Entry 4MJ0 (X-ray diffraction, 1.70 A resolution); this record covers chains A and B of the 5 polymer chains in the assembly.

== Chain A (and B) ==
Name: VP1 capsid protein
From: BK polyomavirus
Notes: chain B of this document is another copy of the same molecule, construct and numbering; everything in this record applies to it too
Reference sequence: Q85235 (Q85235_POVBK); residues 30-300 here correspond to UniProt positions 31-301 (UniProt number = residue number + 1)
Chain sequence (275 residues; row label = number of the first residue in the row):
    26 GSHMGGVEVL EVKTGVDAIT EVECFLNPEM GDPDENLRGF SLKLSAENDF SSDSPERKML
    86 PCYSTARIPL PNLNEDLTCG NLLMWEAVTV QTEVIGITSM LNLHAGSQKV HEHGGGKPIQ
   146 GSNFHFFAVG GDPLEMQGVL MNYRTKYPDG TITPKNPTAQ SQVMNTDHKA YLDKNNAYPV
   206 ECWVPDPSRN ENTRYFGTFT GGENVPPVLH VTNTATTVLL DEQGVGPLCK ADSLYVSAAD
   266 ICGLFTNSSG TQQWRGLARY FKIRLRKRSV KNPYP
Disordered / not traced: 26-31, 297-300 (chain B: 26-32, 40-41, 298-300)
Construct notes: expression tag (26-29)
What the authors report for this chain:
  - binding site for N-acetyl-alpha-neuraminic acid: P58, L62, L67, K68, F75, G131, H138, R169, F270, N272, S273, S274, T276, Q278
  - specificity-determining residues: K68, H138
  - binding site for N-acetyl-alpha-neuraminic acid: D59 (from molecular simulation)
  - mutagenesis - L62W, F75V, F75W, S274A, S274A/T276A, T276A: abolished growth
  - mutagenesis - D59Y, L67A, L67W, K83A, H138A: decreased growth
  - mutagenesis - D59A: unchanged growth
  - mutagenesis - K68S: abolished binding to GD3
  - mutagenesis - K68S: increased binding to GM1
  - mutagenesis - K68S: decreased binding to GD1b
  - mutagenesis - K68S: abolished growth in response to Vero cells
  - mutagenesis - K68S: unchanged growth in response to human cells

== Interface between chain A and chain B ==
Pairs across the interface - 118 pairs, chain A then chain B:
  E48(A) - S213(B)
  F50(A) - M189(B)  hydrophobic
  F50(A) - D211(B)
  F50(A) - S213(B)
  N52(A) - V188(B)
  N52(A) - M189(B)  hydrogen bond (side chain-backbone)
  P53(A) - V188(B)  hydrophobic
  E60(A) - A184(B)
  N61(A) - Y168(B)  hydrogen bond
  N61(A) - R169(B)
  N61(A) - Q187(B)  hydrogen bond (backbone-side chain)
  L62(A) - Q187(B)
  R63(A) - A184(B)
  R63(A) - Q185(B)  hydrogen bond
  R63(A) - Q187(B)  hydrogen bond (backbone-side chain)
  R63(A) - V188(B)
  G64(A) - V188(B)
  F65(A) - M166(B)
  F65(A) - Q187(B)
  Q116(A) - P212(B)
  E118(A) - P212(B)
  E118(A) - Y220(B)  hydrogen bond
  I120(A) - V164(B)  hydrophobic
  I120(A) - M189(B)  hydrophobic
  I120(A) - P212(B)  hydrophobic
  G121(A) - V164(B)
  G121(A) - V209(B)
  I122(A) - V209(B)
  I122(A) - F224(B)  hydrophobic
  T123(A) - Y88(B)
  T123(A) - F149(B)
  T123(A) - V205(B)  hydrogen bond (side chain-backbone)
  T123(A) - E206(B)
  T123(A) - W208(B)  hydrogen bond (side chain-backbone)
  T123(A) - V209(B)
  S124(A) - V164(B)
  S124(A) - L165(B)
  S124(A) - M166(B)
  S124(A) - E206(B)
  M125(A) - F224(B)  hydrophobic
  L126(A) - V205(B)  hydrophobic
  L126(A) - E206(B)
  L126(A) - F224(B)  hydrophobic
  L126(A) - I266(B)  hydrophobic
  L126(A) - W279(B)  hydrophobic
  N127(A) - D78(B)
  N127(A) - M166(B)
  N127(A) - T170(B)
  N127(A) - E206(B)
  L128(A) - S70(B)
  L128(A) - W279(B)  hydrophobic
  H129(A) - S70(B)
  H129(A) - E72(B)
  H129(A) - N73(B)  hydrogen bond (backbone-backbone)
  H129(A) - D78(B)  salt bridge
  H129(A) - P80(B)
  H129(A) - M84(B)
  H129(A) - L85(B)
  H129(A) - E206(B)  salt bridge
  A130(A) - N73(B)
  A130(A) - F75(B)
  A130(A) - D78(B)
  G131(A) - N73(B)  hydrogen bond (backbone-backbone)
  G131(A) - F75(B)
  S132(A) - E72(B)
  Q133(A) - E72(B)
  K134(A) - E72(B)  hydrogen bond (backbone-side chain)
  V135(A) - E228(B)
  V135(A) - Q277(B)
  H136(A) - G275(B)  hydrogen bond (side chain-backbone)
  H138(A) - S274(B)  hydrogen bond (side chain-backbone)
  H138(A) - G275(B)
  H138(A) - T276(B)
  G139(A) - A71(B)
  G139(A) - G275(B)
  G139(A) - Q277(B)
  G140(A) - L69(B)
  G140(A) - S70(B)
  G140(A) - A71(B)
  G140(A) - Q277(B)  hydrogen bond (backbone-side chain)
  G141(A) - A71(B)
  K142(A) - E228(B)  salt bridge
  P143(A) - S147(B)
  P143(A) - G227(B)
  P143(A) - E228(B)
  I144(A) - M166(B)  hydrophobic
  Q145(A) - G227(B)
  Q145(A) - E228(B)  hydrogen bond (side chain-backbone)
  P231(A) - G226(B)
  P231(A) - V230(B)  hydrophobic
  P232(A) - F224(B)
  P232(A) - T225(B)
  P232(A) - G226(B)  hydrogen bond (backbone-backbone)
  V233(A) - F224(B)
  V233(A) - T225(B)
  L234(A) - T223(B)
  L234(A) - F224(B)  hydrogen bond (backbone-backbone)
  H235(A) - G222(B)
  H235(A) - T223(B)  hydrogen bond
  V236(A) - Y220(B)
  V236(A) - F221(B)
  V236(A) - G222(B)  hydrogen bond (backbone-backbone)
  T237(A) - Y220(B)  hydrogen bond (side chain-backbone)
  T237(A) - F221(B)
  N238(A) - N215(B)  hydrogen bond (side chain-backbone)
  N238(A) - T218(B)  hydrogen bond (side chain-backbone)
  N238(A) - R219(B)
  N238(A) - Y220(B)  hydrogen bond (side chain-backbone)
  T239(A) - R219(B)
  T239(A) - F221(B)
  F270(A) - F75(B)  hydrophobic
  F270(A) - M166(B)  hydrophobic
  S273(A) - E72(B)
  R280(A) - L165(B)  hydrogen bond (side chain-backbone)
  R280(A) - Q187(B)  hydrogen bond (side chain-backbone)
  A283(A) - M189(B)  hydrophobic
  Y285(A) - P212(B)
  Y285(A) - S213(B)
Also at the interface, not in a pair above, chain A (54 interface residues in all): E137, L282, K287
Also at the interface, not in a pair above, chain B (56 interface residues in all): Q162, N167, K194, P210, L269, T271

== In short ==
Chain A and chain B form an interface of 54 and 56 residues respectively; the contacts include 25 hydrogen
bonds and 3 salt bridges. Polar contacts include H129(A)-D78(B), H129(A)-E206(B) and K142(A)-E228(B). From the
paper: a binding site for N-acetyl-alpha-neuraminic acid at P58(A), L62(A) and L67(A) among others; L62W, F75V
and F75W of chain A, among others, abolish growth; 13 substitutions were tested in all.
Both chains are VP1 capsid protein (BK polyomavirus). Entry 4MJ0 (BK Polyomavirus VP1 pentamer in complex with
GD3 oligosaccharide) was determined by X-ray diffraction together with 4MJ1 from the same study.
